Entry 8Q84 (electron microscopy, 3.15 A resolution); this record covers chains W and d of the 25 polymer chains in the assembly.

Chain W:
Molecule: DASH complex subunit DAD2
From: Saccharomyces cerevisiae
Reference sequence: P36162 (DAD2_YEAST); residues 1-133 here = UniProt positions 1-133
Amino-acid sequence (133 residues; numbered 1 to 133; the number before each row is that of its first residue):
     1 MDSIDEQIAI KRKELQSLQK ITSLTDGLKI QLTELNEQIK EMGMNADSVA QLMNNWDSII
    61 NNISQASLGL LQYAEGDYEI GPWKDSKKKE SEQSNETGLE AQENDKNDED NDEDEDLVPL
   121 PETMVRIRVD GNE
Disordered / not traced: 88-114
UniProt features mapped onto this chain:
  - modified residue: M1 (N-acetylmethionine)

Chain d:
Molecule: DASH complex subunit SPC19
From: Saccharomyces cerevisiae
Reference sequence: Q03954 (SPC19_YEAST); residue numbers follow UniProt; this construct covers 1-165
Amino-acid sequence (165 residues; row label = number of the first residue in the row):
     1 MTDALEQSVL ALEGTVSVLK DSVESLKCAN EPSTNLASTM LQTKRVFRLV PEYDVERSKL
    61 DLIEEVEPLV RTLGDKLRKS MGRMQRELDT LQQTYELNDL RLKKNISMDD DDALNSPDMG
   121 QEYEGRDADD VVMMASSTNE ELEELKKLKE KKKQLENKLE ILKQK
Disordered / not traced: 109-165
UniProt features mapped onto this chain:
  - modified residue (Phosphoserine): S107, S116

How chain W and chain d interact:
Residue-residue contacts (58):
  K13(W) - T2(d)
  E14(W) - M1(d)
  S17(W) - L5(d)
  S17(W) - E6(d)
  S17(W) - V9(d)
  I21(W) - S8(d)
  I21(W) - V9(d)  hydrophobic
  L24(W) - V9(d)
  L24(W) - L12(d)  hydrophobic
  L24(W) - E13(d)
  L24(W) - V16(d)
  T25(W) - L12(d)
  L28(W) - V16(d)
  L28(W) - L19(d)  hydrophobic
  Q31(W) - L19(d)
  Q31(W) - K20(d)  hydrogen bond
  Q31(W) - V23(d)
  L32(W) - L19(d)  hydrophobic
  E34(W) - V23(d)
  E34(W) - K27(d)  salt bridge
  L35(W) - L19(d)  hydrophobic
  L35(W) - V23(d)
  Q38(W) - L26(d)
  Q38(W) - K27(d)
  Q38(W) - N30(d)  hydrogen bond
  E41(W) - T34(d)
  M42(W) - L26(d)  hydrophobic
  M42(W) - N30(d)
  N45(W) - S33(d)  hydrogen bond
  N45(W) - T34(d)  hydrogen bond
  Q51(W) - T43(d)
  L52(W) - L41(d)  hydrophobic
  N55(W) - T43(d)
  N55(W) - R45(d)  hydrogen bond
  S58(W) - R45(d)  hydrogen bond
  N62(W) - L49(d)
  Q65(W) - L49(d)
  Q65(W) - P51(d)
  E122(W) - E52(d)
  E122(W) - Y53(d)
  T123(W) - E52(d)
  M124(W) - V50(d)
  M124(W) - P51(d)  hydrophobic
  M124(W) - E52(d)
  V125(W) - L49(d)
  V125(W) - V50(d)  hydrogen bond (backbone-backbone)
  V125(W) - E52(d)
  R126(W) - F47(d)
  I127(W) - F47(d)
  I127(W) - R48(d)  hydrogen bond (backbone-backbone)
  I127(W) - V50(d)  hydrophobic
  R128(W) - V46(d)
  R128(W) - F47(d)
  V129(W) - V46(d)  hydrogen bond (backbone-backbone)
  V129(W) - F47(d)
  V129(W) - R48(d)
  D130(W) - K44(d)  salt bridge
  D130(W) - V46(d)
Also at the interface, not in a pair above, chain W (35 interface residues in all): I10, L18, G27, S48, V49
Also at the interface, not in a pair above, chain d (30 interface residues in all): A37

In short:
The interface between chain W and chain d involves 35 residues on one side and 30 on the other, with 9
hydrogen bonds and 2 salt bridges. Polar contacts include E34(W)-K27(d), D130(W)-K44(d) and Q31(W)-K20(d).
Here chain W is DASH complex subunit DAD2 and chain d is DASH complex subunit SPC19, both from Saccharomyces
cerevisiae. Entry 8Q84 (Outer kinetochore Dam1 protomer dimer Ndc80-Nuf2 coiled-coil complex) was determined
by electron microscopy together with 8Q85 from the same study.
